Entry 6CTY (X-ray diffraction, 2.41 A resolution); this record covers chains A and E.

Chain A (and E):
Protein: Dihydroorotase
From: Yersinia pestis
Notes: EC 3.5.2.3; chain E of this document is another copy of the same molecule, construct and numbering; everything in this record applies to it too
UniProtKB: Q8ZFU4 (PYRC_YERPE); numbering as in UniProt (aligned over 1-348)
Sequence (372 residues; numbered -23 to 348; the number before each row is that of its first residue; numbers below 1 keep their minus sign (Met-23 is residue -23)):
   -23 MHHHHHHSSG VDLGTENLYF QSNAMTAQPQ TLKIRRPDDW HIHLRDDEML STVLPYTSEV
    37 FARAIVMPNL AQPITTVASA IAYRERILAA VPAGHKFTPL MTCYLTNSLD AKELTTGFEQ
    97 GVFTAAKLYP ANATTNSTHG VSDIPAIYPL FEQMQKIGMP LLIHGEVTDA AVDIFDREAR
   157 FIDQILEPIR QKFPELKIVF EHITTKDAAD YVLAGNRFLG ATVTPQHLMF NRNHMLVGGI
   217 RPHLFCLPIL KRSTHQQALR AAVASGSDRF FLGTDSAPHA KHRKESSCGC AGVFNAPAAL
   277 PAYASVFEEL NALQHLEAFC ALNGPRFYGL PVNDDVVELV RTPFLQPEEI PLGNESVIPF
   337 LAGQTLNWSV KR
Not modelled in the structure: -23 to 3 (chain E: -23 to 4, 109-111)
Sequence notes: expression tag (-23 to 0)
Modified positions: Lys103 (lysine nz-carboxylic acid; KCX); Cys264 (S-oxy cysteine; CSX); Cys266 (S-oxy cysteine; CSX)
UniProt features mapped onto this chain:
  - active site: Asp251
  - binding site (Zn(2+)): His17, His19, Lys103, His140, His178, Asp251
  - binding site (substrate): His19 to Arg21, Asn45, His140, Leu223, His255, Ala267
  - modified residue: Lys103 (N6-carboxylysine)
Ion coordination: Zn2+ site 1: His17, His19, Lys103, Asp251 (together with D-malate); Zn2+ site 2: Lys103, His140, His178 (together with D-malate)
Residues lining bound ligands: D-malate (MLT): His17, His19, Arg21, Asn45, Lys103, Thr110, Thr111, His140, His178, Leu223, Asp251, Ala253, His255, Ala267, Gly268

Chain A / chain E interface:
Pairs across the interface (61; chain A residue first):
  Ala146(A) - Asn209(E)
  Val148(A) - Asn209(E)  hydrogen bond (backbone-side chain)
  Asp149(A) - Arg208(E)  salt bridge
  Asp149(A) - Asn209(E)
  Asp149(A) - Arg228(E)
  Ile150(A) - Asn209(E)  hydrogen bond (backbone-side chain)
  Ile150(A) - Leu212(E)
  Ile150(A) - Val213(E)  hydrophobic
  Phe151(A) - Arg208(E)
  Phe151(A) - Leu212(E)  hydrophobic
  Asp152(A) - Arg228(E)  salt bridge
  Arg153(A) - Asn209(E)
  Arg153(A) - Val213(E)
  Arg208(A) - Asp149(E)  salt bridge
  Arg208(A) - Phe151(E)
  Arg208(A) - Arg208(E)
  Asn209(A) - Val148(E)  hydrogen bond (side chain-backbone)
  Asn209(A) - Asp149(E)
  Asn209(A) - Ile150(E)  hydrogen bond (side chain-backbone)
  Asn209(A) - Arg153(E)
  Leu212(A) - Ile150(E)
  Leu212(A) - Phe151(E)  hydrophobic
  Leu212(A) - Phe221(E)
  Leu212(A) - Ile225(E)  hydrophobic
  Val213(A) - Arg153(E)
  Gly214(A) - Cys264(E)
  Gly215(A) - Phe221(E)
  Gly215(A) - Cys264(E)
  Gly215(A) - Gly265(E)
  Ile216(A) - Ile216(E)  hydrophobic
  Ile216(A) - Pro218(E)  hydrophobic
  Ile216(A) - Phe221(E)
  Ile216(A) - Ser263(E)
  Ile216(A) - Cys264(E)
  Ile216(A) - Gly265(E)  hydrogen bond (backbone-backbone)
  Arg217(A) - Ser263(E)
  Arg217(A) - Cys264(E)
  Pro218(A) - Ile216(E)  hydrophobic
  Pro218(A) - Ser262(E)
  Pro218(A) - Ser263(E)
  His219(A) - Ser263(E)
  Phe221(A) - Leu212(E)
  Phe221(A) - Gly215(E)
  Phe221(A) - Ile216(E)
  Ile225(A) - Leu212(E)  hydrophobic
  Arg228(A) - Asp149(E)
  Arg228(A) - Asp152(E)  salt bridge
  Glu261(A) - Glu261(E)
  Glu261(A) - Ser263(E)
  Ser262(A) - Pro218(E)
  Ser263(A) - Ile216(E)
  Ser263(A) - Arg217(E)
  Ser263(A) - Pro218(E)
  Ser263(A) - His219(E)
  Ser263(A) - Glu261(E)
  Cys264(A) - Gly214(E)
  Cys264(A) - Gly215(E)
  Cys264(A) - Ile216(E)
  Cys264(A) - Arg217(E)
  Gly265(A) - Gly215(E)
  Gly265(A) - Ile216(E)  hydrogen bond (backbone-backbone)
Also at the interface, not in a pair above, chain A (26 interface residues in all): Met211
Also at the interface, not in a pair above, chain E (26 interface residues in all): Ala146, Met211

Overview:
Chain A and chain E each contribute 26 residues to their interface; the contacts include 6 hydrogen bonds and
4 salt bridges. Polar pairs include Asp149(A)-Arg208(E), Asp152(A)-Arg228(E) and Val148(A)-Asn209(E). Chain A
binds D-malate.
Both chains are Dihydroorotase (Yersinia pestis). Entry 6CTY (Crystal structure of dihydroorotase pyrC from
Yersinia pestis in complex with zinc and malate at 2.4 ...) was determined by X-ray diffraction.
